PDB entry 3L7Z | X-ray diffraction, 2.41 A resolution | chains G and H of the 9 polymer chains in the assembly

== Chain G ==
Protein: Probable exosome complex exonuclease 2
From: Sulfolobus solfataricus
Notes: EC 3.1.13.-
Reference sequence: Q9UXC0 (ECX2_SULSO); aligned to UniProt positions 1-271 over residues 1-271 (the alignment contains insertions or deletions, so no single offset holds)
Chain sequence (271 residues; numbered 1 to 271; the number before each row is that of its first residue):
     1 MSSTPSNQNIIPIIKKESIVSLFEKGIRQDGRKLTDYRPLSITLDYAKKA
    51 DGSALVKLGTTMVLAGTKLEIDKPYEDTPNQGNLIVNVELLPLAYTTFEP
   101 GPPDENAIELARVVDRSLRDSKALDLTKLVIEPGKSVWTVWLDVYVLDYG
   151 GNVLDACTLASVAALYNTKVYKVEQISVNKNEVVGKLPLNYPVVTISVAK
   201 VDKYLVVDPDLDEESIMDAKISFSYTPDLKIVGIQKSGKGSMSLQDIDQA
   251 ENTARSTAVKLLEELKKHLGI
Unresolved in the structure: 271
Sequence notes: engineered mutation Thr96 (Glu in Q9UXC0)

== Chain H ==
Protein: Probable exosome complex exonuclease 1
From: Sulfolobus solfataricus
Notes: EC 3.1.13.-
Reference sequence: Q9UXC2 (ECX1_SULSO); residues 1-245 here correspond to UniProt positions 4-248 (UniProt number = residue number + 3)
Chain sequence (245 residues; each row starts with the number of its first residue):
     1 MLQVERPKLILDDGKRTDGRKPDELRSIKIELGVLKNADGSAIFEMGNTK
    51 AIAAVYGPKEMHPRHLSLPDRAVLRVRYHMTPFSTDERKNPAPSRREIEL
   101 SKVIREALESAVLVELFPRTAIDVFTEILQADAGSRLVSLMAASLALADA
   151 GIPMRDLIAGVAVGKADGVIILDLNETEDMWGEADMPIAMMPSLNQVTLF
   201 QLNGSMTPDEFRQAFDLAVKGINIIYNLEREALKSKYVEFKEEGV
Unresolved in the structure: 1-4, 239-245

== Chain G / chain H interface ==
Residue-residue contacts (93):
  Met1(G) with Leu66(H), hydrophobic; Arg75(H); Arg77(H)
  Ser2(G) with Leu74(H); Arg75(H); Val76(H), hydrogen bond (backbone-backbone); Ser101(H), hydrogen bond (side chain-backbone); Lys102(H); Arg105(H)
  Ser3(G) with Val73(H); Leu74(H); Arg75(H); Arg105(H), hydrogen bond (backbone-side chain)
  Thr4(G) with Leu68(H); Arg71(H), hydrogen bond; Val73(H); Leu74(H), hydrogen bond (side chain-backbone); Arg105(H); Glu109(H), hydrogen bond
  Pro5(G) with Arg105(H)
  Ser6(G) with His65(H), hydrogen bond (side chain-backbone); Leu66(H), hydrogen bond (side chain-backbone); Ser67(H), hydrogen bond (side chain-backbone)
  Asp77(G) with Glu87(H)
  Val86(G) with Arg95(H), hydrogen bond (backbone-side chain)
  Glu105(G) with Lys102(H); Arg105(H), salt bridge
  Asn106(G) with Lys102(H)
  Ile108(G) with Arg95(H); Ile98(H), hydrophobic
  Glu109(G) with Lys102(H), salt bridge
  Ala111(G) with Arg95(H)
  Arg112(G) with Arg95(H); Arg96(H); Glu99(H), salt bridge
  Arg116(G) with Glu99(H), salt bridge; Leu202(H); Asn203(H)
  Asp120(G) with Asn203(H); Gly204(H), hydrogen bond (side chain-backbone)
  Leu229(G) with Pro208(H)
  Lys230(G) with Ser205(H); Met206(H); Thr207(H)
  Ile231(G) with Leu202(H), hydrophobic; Ser205(H), hydrogen bond (backbone-side chain); Met206(H), hydrogen bond (backbone-backbone); Pro208(H), hydrophobic; Phe211(H), hydrophobic
  Val232(G) with Gly204(H); Ser205(H)
  Gly233(G) with Leu202(H)
  Ile234(G) with Met186(H), hydrophobic; Phe200(H), hydrophobic; Gln201(H); Leu202(H), hydrogen bond (backbone-backbone); Phe211(H), hydrophobic
  Gln235(G) with Glu99(H); Val103(H); Phe200(H); Gln201(H), hydrogen bond
  Lys236(G) with Val197(H); Thr198(H), hydrogen bond (side chain-backbone); Phe200(H), hydrogen bond (backbone-backbone)
  Ser237(G) with Glu106(H)
  Gly238(G) with Glu106(H), hydrogen bond (backbone-side chain)
  Lys239(G) with Arg71(H); Arg105(H); Glu106(H); Glu109(H); Ser110(H), hydrogen bond (backbone-backbone)
  Gly240(G) with Ser110(H)
  Ser241(G) with Ser110(H); Gln196(H), hydrogen bond; Val197(H)
  Met242(G) with Gln196(H); Val197(H), hydrogen bond (backbone-backbone)
  Ser243(G) with Asn195(H); Gln196(H)
  Leu244(G) with Val197(H), hydrophobic; Phe215(H), hydrophobic; Val219(H), hydrophobic
  Ile247(G) with Val197(H), hydrophobic; Phe200(H), hydrophobic; Phe211(H), hydrophobic; Phe215(H), hydrophobic
  Asp248(G) with Arg212(H), salt bridge
  Glu251(G) with Pro208(H); Phe211(H); Arg212(H), salt bridge
  Asn252(G) with Arg212(H), hydrogen bond
  Arg255(G) with Pro208(H); Arg212(H)
Also at the interface, not in a pair above, chain G (39 interface residues in all): Ile221, Phe223
Also at the interface, not in a pair above, chain H (44 interface residues in all): Lys165, Met190, Met191, Leu199

== Summary ==
39 residues of chain G and 44 residues of chain H are in contact; the contacts include 22 hydrogen bonds and 6
salt bridges. Polar contacts include Glu105(G)-Arg105(H), Glu109(G)-Lys102(H) and Arg112(G)-Glu99(H).
Chain G is Probable exosome complex exonuclease 2 and chain H is Probable exosome complex exonuclease 1, both
from Sulfolobus solfataricus; the structure, Crystal structure of the S. solfataricus archaeal exosome, was
determined by X-ray diffraction.
